2DSW - chain A; structure by X-ray diffraction, 2.80 A resolution.

[Chain A]
Molecule: Chitinase-3-like protein 1
From: Ovis aries
UniProt: Q6TMG6 (CH3L1_SHEEP); the author numbering skips numbers that UniProt does not, so the offset changes along the chain: 1-210 = UniProt 1-210; 212-362 = UniProt 211-361
Amino-acid sequence (361 residues; each row starts with the number of its first residue; note: 1 number in that range is skipped by the numbering (no residue carries it; nothing is unmodelled there)):
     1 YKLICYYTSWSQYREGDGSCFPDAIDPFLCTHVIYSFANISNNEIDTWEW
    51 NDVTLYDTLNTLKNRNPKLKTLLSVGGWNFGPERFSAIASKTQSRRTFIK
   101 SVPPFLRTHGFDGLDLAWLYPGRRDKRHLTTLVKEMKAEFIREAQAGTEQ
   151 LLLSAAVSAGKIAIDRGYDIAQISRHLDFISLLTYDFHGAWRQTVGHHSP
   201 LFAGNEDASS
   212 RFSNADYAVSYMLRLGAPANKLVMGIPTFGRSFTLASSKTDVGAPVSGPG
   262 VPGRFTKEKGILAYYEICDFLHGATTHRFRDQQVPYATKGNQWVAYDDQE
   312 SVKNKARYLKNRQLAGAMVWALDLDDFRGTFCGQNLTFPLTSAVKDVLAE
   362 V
Disulfide bonds: C5-C30, C279-C343
Glycans and other covalent adducts: N-acetylglucosamine (NAG) linked to N39
Swiss-Prot annotation at these positions:
  - region: Q303 to A317 (Important for AKT1 activation and IL8 production)
  - binding site (chitin): E49, W50, G76 to N79, Y120, L183 to D186, R242, W331
  - glycosylation (N-linked (GlcNAc...) asparagine): N39, N346

[Overview]
N-acetylglucosamine is covalently linked to N39. UniProt lists 13 chitin-binding residues.
Chain A is Chitinase-3-like protein 1 (Ovis aries); the structure, Binding of chitin-like polysaccharides to
protective signalling factor: crystal structure of the complex of signalling protein ..., was determined by
X-ray diffraction (same publication as 2DSV, 2DSU and 2G41).
